Entry 7CXB (X-ray diffraction, 1.46 A resolution); this record covers chain A.

== Chain A ==
Protein: Galectin-3
Organism: Mus musculus
Notes: fragment: Carbohydrate Recognition Domain
Reference sequence: P16110 (LEG3_MOUSE); numbering as in UniProt (aligned over 122-264)
Sequence (165 residues; row label = number of the first residue in the row):
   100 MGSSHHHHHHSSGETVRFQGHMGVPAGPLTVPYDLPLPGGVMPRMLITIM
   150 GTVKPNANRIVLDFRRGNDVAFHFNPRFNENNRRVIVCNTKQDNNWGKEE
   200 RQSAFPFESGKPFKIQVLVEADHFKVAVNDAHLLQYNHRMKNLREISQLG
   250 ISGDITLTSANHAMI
Disordered / not traced: 100-126
Construct notes: expression tag (100-121)
Swiss-Prot annotation at these positions:
  - motif: Lys240 to Thr255 (Nuclear export signal)
  - binding site (a beta-D-galactoside): Trp195 to Gln201
  - modified residue: Ser202 (Phosphoserine)

== Overview ==
UniProt lists 7 beta-D-galactoside-binding residues.
Chain A is Galectin-3 (Mus musculus); the structure, Structure of mouse Galectin-3 CRD in complex with TD-139
belonging to P6522 space group, was determined by X-ray diffraction, deposited together with 7CXA, 7CXC and
7CXD.
